9UOK - chains E and F of the 4 polymer chains in the assembly; structure by electron microscopy, 3.05 A resolution.

[Chain E (and F)]
Protein: Norrin, Immunoglobulin gamma-1 heavy chain
From: Homo sapiens
Notes: chain F of this document is another copy of the same molecule, construct and numbering; everything in this record applies to it too
UniProtKB: chimeric construct of Q00604, P0DOX5: residues 25-133 from Q00604 (NDP_HUMAN) positions 25-133 (same numbers); residues 158-387 from P0DOX5 positions 220-449 (UniProt number = residue number + 62)
Amino-acid sequence (409 residues; each row starts with the number of its first residue; numbers below 1 keep their minus sign (Met-13 is residue -13)):
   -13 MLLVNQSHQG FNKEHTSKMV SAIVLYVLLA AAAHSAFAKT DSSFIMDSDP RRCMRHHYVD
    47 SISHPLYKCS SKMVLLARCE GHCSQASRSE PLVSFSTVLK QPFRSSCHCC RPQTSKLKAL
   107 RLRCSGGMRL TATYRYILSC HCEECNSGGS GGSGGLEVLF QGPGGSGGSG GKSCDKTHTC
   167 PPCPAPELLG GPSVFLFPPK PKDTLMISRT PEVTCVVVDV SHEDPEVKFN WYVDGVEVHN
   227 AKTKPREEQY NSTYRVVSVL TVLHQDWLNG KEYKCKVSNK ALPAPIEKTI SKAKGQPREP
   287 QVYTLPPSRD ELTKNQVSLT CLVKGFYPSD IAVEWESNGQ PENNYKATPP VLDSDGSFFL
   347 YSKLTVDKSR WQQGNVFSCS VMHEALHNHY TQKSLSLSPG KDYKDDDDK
Disordered / not traced: -13 to 33, 112, 134-395 (chain F: -13 to 34, 134-395)
Disulfides: Cys39-Cys96, Cys55-Cys110, Cys65-Cys126, Cys69-Cys128
Differences from the reference sequence: initiating methionine (-13); expression tag (-12 to 24, 388-395); linker (134-157); conflict Ala333 (Thr395 in P0DOX5)

[Chain E / chain F interface]
Inter-chain disulfides: Cys93(E)-Cys95(F), Cys95(E)-Cys93(F), Cys131(E)-Cys131(F)
Contacting residue pairs - 73 pairs, chain E then chain F:
  Ile48(E) - Val79(F)  hydrophobic
  Ile48(E) - Phe81(F)  hydrophobic
  His50(E) - Phe81(F)
  Leu62(E) - Pro77(F)  hydrophobic
  Ala63(E) - Pro77(F)
  Arg64(E) - Ser75(F)
  Arg64(E) - Glu76(F)
  Cys65(E) - Arg74(F)
  Cys65(E) - Ser75(F)  hydrogen bond (backbone-backbone)
  Glu66(E) - Ser73(F)
  Glu66(E) - Arg74(F)  salt bridge
  Gly67(E) - Ala72(F)
  Gly67(E) - Ser73(F)  hydrogen bond (backbone-backbone)
  His68(E) - Cys69(F)
  His68(E) - Ser70(F)  hydrogen bond (side chain-backbone)
  His68(E) - Gln71(F)
  His68(E) - Ala72(F)
  Cys69(E) - His68(F)
  Ser70(E) - His68(F)  hydrogen bond (backbone-side chain)
  Gln71(E) - His68(F)
  Ala72(E) - His68(F)
  Ser73(E) - Cys65(F)
  Ser73(E) - Glu66(F)
  Ser73(E) - Gly67(F)  hydrogen bond (side chain-backbone)
  Ser73(E) - Cys96(F)  hydrogen bond (side chain-backbone)
  Arg74(E) - Cys65(F)
  Arg74(E) - Glu66(F)
  Ser75(E) - Arg64(F)
  Ser75(E) - Cys65(F)  hydrogen bond (backbone-backbone)
  Ser75(E) - Cys96(F)  hydrogen bond (side chain-backbone)
  Ser75(E) - Arg97(F)
  Ser75(E) - Pro98(F)
  Glu76(E) - Arg64(F)
  Pro77(E) - Ala63(F)
  Pro77(E) - Arg121(F)
  Leu78(E) - Thr119(F)
  Val79(E) - Ile48(F)  hydrophobic
  Val79(E) - Thr119(F)
  Val79(E) - Tyr120(F)  hydrophobic
  Ser80(E) - Ala118(F)
  Ser80(E) - Thr119(F)  hydrogen bond (backbone-backbone)
  Phe81(E) - Ser49(F)
  Phe81(E) - His50(F)
  Phe81(E) - Pro51(F)
  Phe81(E) - Leu116(F)  hydrophobic
  Phe81(E) - Thr117(F)
  Phe81(E) - Ala118(F)  hydrophobic
  Pro88(E) - Arg121(F)
  Phe89(E) - Ser101(F)
  Phe89(E) - Arg121(F)
  Phe89(E) - Ile123(F)  hydrophobic
  Ser91(E) - Arg97(F)
  Cys93(E) - Cys95(F)  disulfide
  Cys95(E) - Ser73(F)
  Cys95(E) - Cys93(F)  disulfide
  Cys96(E) - Ser73(F)  hydrogen bond
  Cys96(E) - Ser75(F)  hydrogen bond (backbone-side chain)
  Arg97(E) - Ser75(F)
  Pro98(E) - Ser75(F)
  Pro98(E) - Phe89(F)  hydrophobic
  Ser101(E) - Phe89(F)
  Leu108(E) - Phe81(F)  hydrophobic
  Leu116(E) - Phe81(F)  hydrophobic
  Ala118(E) - Phe81(F)  hydrophobic
  Thr119(E) - Val79(F)
  Thr119(E) - Ser80(F)  hydrogen bond (backbone-backbone)
  Tyr120(E) - Leu78(F)
  Tyr120(E) - Val79(F)  hydrophobic
  Arg121(E) - Pro77(F)
  Arg121(E) - Pro88(F)
  Arg121(E) - Phe89(F)
  Ile123(E) - Phe89(F)  hydrophobic
  Cys131(E) - Cys131(F)  disulfide
Other interface residues (no listed pair), chain E (44 interface residues in all): Cys39, Tyr44, Ser49, Ser82, Leu85
Other interface residues (no listed pair), chain F (47 interface residues in all): Tyr44, Leu62, Lys86, Ser91, His94, Leu103, Leu108, Asn132

[In short]
44 residues of chain E and 47 residues of chain F are in contact, with 3 disulfide bonds, 12 hydrogen bonds
and 1 salt bridge. Polar pairs include Glu66(E)-Arg74(F), His68(E)-Ser70(F) and Ser73(E)-Gly67(F).
Chain E and chain F are both Norrin, Immunoglobulin gamma-1 heavy chain (Homo sapiens); the structure,
Structure of the complex of LGR4_ECD with Norrin, was determined by electron microscopy.
